PDB entry 8ACQ | electron microscopy, 2.54 A resolution | chains H and L of the 6 polymer chains in the assembly

[Chain H (and L)]
Molecule: DR_0644, only-Cu Superoxide Dismutase
From: Deinococcus radiodurans R1
Notes: chain L of this document is another copy of the same molecule, construct and numbering; everything in this record applies to it too
UniProtKB: Q9RWM2 (Q9RWM2_DEIRA); numbering as in UniProt (aligned over 1-206)
Sequence (206 residues; each row starts with the number of its first residue):
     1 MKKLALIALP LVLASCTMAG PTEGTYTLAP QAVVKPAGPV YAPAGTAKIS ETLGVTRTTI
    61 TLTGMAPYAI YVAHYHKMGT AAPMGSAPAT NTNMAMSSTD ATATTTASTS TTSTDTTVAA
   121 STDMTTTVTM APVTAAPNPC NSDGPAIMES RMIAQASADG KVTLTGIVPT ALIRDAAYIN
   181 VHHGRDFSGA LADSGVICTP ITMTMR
Unresolved in the structure: 1-19, 80-141, 202-206
Bound ions: Cu ion near His76 (its only coordinating residue here)

[Chain H / chain L interface]
Pairs across the interface (47):
  Gly20(H) - Ser50(L)
  Gly20(H) - Glu51(L)  hydrogen bond (backbone-backbone)
  Gly20(H) - Thr52(L)
  Pro21(H) - Glu51(L)
  Pro21(H) - Thr52(L)
  Thr22(H) - Ser50(L)
  Thr22(H) - Glu51(L)  hydrogen bond (backbone-backbone)
  Glu23(H) - Ile49(L)
  Glu23(H) - Ser50(L)
  Gly24(H) - Ala47(L)
  Gly24(H) - Lys48(L)
  Gly24(H) - Ile49(L)  hydrogen bond (backbone-backbone)
  Thr25(H) - Thr46(L)
  Thr25(H) - Ala47(L)
  Tyr26(H) - Thr46(L)  hydrogen bond (backbone-side chain)
  Tyr26(H) - Ala47(L)  hydrogen bond (backbone-backbone)
  Tyr26(H) - Ile49(L)  hydrophobic
  Tyr26(H) - Thr199(L)
  Tyr26(H) - Pro200(L)
  Tyr26(H) - Ile201(L)  hydrogen bond (side chain-backbone)
  Thr27(H) - Gly45(L)
  Thr27(H) - Thr46(L)
  Thr27(H) - Thr199(L)
  Leu28(H) - Gly45(L)  hydrogen bond (backbone-backbone)
  Leu28(H) - Thr46(L)
  Leu28(H) - Leu62(L)  hydrophobic
  Leu28(H) - Ile197(L)  hydrophobic
  Leu28(H) - Thr199(L)
  Ala29(H) - Ile197(L)
  Ala29(H) - Cys198(L)  hydrogen bond (backbone-backbone)
  Pro30(H) - Val196(L)
  Pro30(H) - Ile197(L)
  Gln31(H) - Asn180(L)  hydrogen bond
  Gln31(H) - Ser194(L)
  Gln31(H) - Gly195(L)  hydrogen bond (side chain-backbone)
  Gln31(H) - Cys198(L)
  Val34(H) - Asp193(L)
  Val34(H) - Ser194(L)
  Val34(H) - Gly195(L)
  Val34(H) - Val196(L)  hydrophobic
  Lys35(H) - Asp193(L)
  Lys35(H) - Ser194(L)  hydrogen bond (backbone-backbone)
  Pro36(H) - Ala192(L)
  Ala37(H) - Leu191(L)
  Ala37(H) - Ala192(L)  hydrogen bond (backbone-backbone)
  Gly38(H) - Arg185(L)
  Tyr68(H) - Asp186(L)
Also at the interface, not in a pair above, chain L (26 interface residues in all): Pro43, Ala44, Ile60

[Overview]
The interface between chain H and chain L involves 18 residues on one side and 26 on the other, with 12
hydrogen bonds. Polar pairs include Tyr26(H)-Thr46(L), Tyr26(H)-Ile201(L) and Gln31(H)-Asn180(L).
Chain H and chain L are both DR_0644, only-Cu Superoxide Dismutase (Deinococcus radiodurans R1); the
structure, S-layer Deinoxanthin-Binding Complex (SDBC), subunit DR_2577 assembled with its SOD DR_0644, was
determined by electron microscopy together with 8ACA and 8AGD from the same study.
